7XR3 - chains C and Z of the 11 polymer chains in the assembly; structure by electron microscopy, 3.70 A resolution.

== Chain C ==
Molecule: VP3
Organism: Scylla serrata reovirus SZ-2007
Reference sequence: E9LEU6 (E9LEU6_9REOV); residues 1-854 here = UniProt positions 1-854
Chain sequence (854 residues; numbered 1 to 854; the number before each row is that of its first residue):
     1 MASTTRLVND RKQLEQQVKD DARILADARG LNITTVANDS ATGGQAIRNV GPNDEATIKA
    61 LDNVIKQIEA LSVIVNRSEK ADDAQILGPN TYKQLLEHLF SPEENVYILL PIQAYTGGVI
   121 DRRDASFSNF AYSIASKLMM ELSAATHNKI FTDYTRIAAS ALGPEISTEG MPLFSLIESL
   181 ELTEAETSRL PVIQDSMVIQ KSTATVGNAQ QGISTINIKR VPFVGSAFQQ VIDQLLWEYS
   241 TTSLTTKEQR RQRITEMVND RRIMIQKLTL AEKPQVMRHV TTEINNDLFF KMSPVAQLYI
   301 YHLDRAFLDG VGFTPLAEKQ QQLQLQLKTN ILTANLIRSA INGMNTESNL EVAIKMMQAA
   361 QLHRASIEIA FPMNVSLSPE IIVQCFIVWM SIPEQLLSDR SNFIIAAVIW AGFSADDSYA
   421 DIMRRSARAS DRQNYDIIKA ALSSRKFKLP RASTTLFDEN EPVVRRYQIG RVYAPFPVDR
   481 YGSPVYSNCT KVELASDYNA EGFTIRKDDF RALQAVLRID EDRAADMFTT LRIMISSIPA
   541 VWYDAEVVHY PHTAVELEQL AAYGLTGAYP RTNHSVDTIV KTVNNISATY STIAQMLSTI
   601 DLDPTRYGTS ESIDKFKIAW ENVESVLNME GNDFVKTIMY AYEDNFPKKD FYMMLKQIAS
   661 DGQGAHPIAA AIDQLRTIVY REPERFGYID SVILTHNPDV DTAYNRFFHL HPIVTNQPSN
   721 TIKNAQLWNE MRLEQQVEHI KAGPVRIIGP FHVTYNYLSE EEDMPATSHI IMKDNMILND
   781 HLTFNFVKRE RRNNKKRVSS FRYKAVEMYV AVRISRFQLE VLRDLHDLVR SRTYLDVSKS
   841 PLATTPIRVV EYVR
Disordered / not traced: 1-60

== Chain Z ==
Molecule: VP1
Organism: Scylla serrata reovirus SZ-2007
Reference sequence: G9BD97 (G9BD97_9REOV); residues 1-1425 here = UniProt positions 1-1425
Chain sequence (1425 residues; numbered 1 to 1425; the number before each row is that of its first residue):
     1 MRIMAQRLKE LQREIDKKKK ERIAEAYLSS VEVTNSSPSL SKQDDALTLP KVSPFLDSTP
    61 FTTLHNSLYG QQIHSIDDEL AQICKLEYEL QTQIADEQIT ALKHFLTIRT GSPQEIQYVD
   121 KEWMKSNQHV PSFLGDVKLM FGDTAGKFRS TSKSVDSIHS ITSDVQVTRK KQTRSQIRNS
   181 YRVQKKHKVQ QPLKPNTLYV YKYKGLPRVV LRFVPKVDTT SNSNSSSASD SKKDKDAFSC
   241 DDLSPTWKYI LTEAKRAFPD RSYSDCIHPM TWEEWLEENQ DHVKVLTQYA HQLDYVTLLQ
   301 DFNLYVSGGA SRVRNIDMST LPTSINVLDH FELYGDASMK EYVRSGEWYG LLREIEQEGM
   361 TVNESEKVFA NPDTYVLNVK KYFLRRFQQE IASTGMTPLT DELLNIMFVH WNIIVTAEPK
   421 LQVIKDDLLK YYSRYGVDAT FDYNMKRSEM TVVTRGHLLA HKVLECALRI VETIYTYDIQ
   481 DETFKDILID LGRLIMRDPI YGTTTVRDAT TVMKQLMYTQ GTQFRRIMFK KYDYSNFNEK
   541 LVLKGEQMTN EPPTLLATTH YEEMDKKRID ALIKANQRAG NILSQSSIER CRYTDSLDLV
   601 GDANRYFSAL TTLEAVAGFA SSDLLSGFID SNESIEFTGT AHLRKLLYHS VREQITTLNT
   661 STVPRPSLPK VLLSSAKDTA SASIEPLTFR IYKTTPEYDG ESLNLVESTV EMSTRQKKPN
   721 LMKAAEILRS TVTTNQEMII SGGTRAVQGG KGARAVYPTK QPYHIAGSLL FHKVDTIVNA
   781 NKKYRGVSNK YGQGISNAIP HIGVPEIIAV SSDGMAICLA LDVSAFDVAQ KYTEADIELA
   841 MRDGFLDSEI SMISGETVLE RMNPADLANN LLTNTPPRYK YQTALGDIII LQHDNRSGVP
   901 WTGTQNDLVN VSNHHMAYDE YKKRVAELQR QGKISIDVND KHHIVRVFGD DSTFIMTYDE
   961 PPSAEEVHLM CATFVESYQD TAGTLGFAIN ARKGMIGRYG SEYLKNSAIY GNIKSVNQVK
  1021 FRGSEKSASY HFGVSEKVSM IRDITDLTIT RGCDETRKWK YNLMMLPVDL TTRAGAFRMH
  1081 NLCSIMTGVG KMYLGGTLNN KLIASYHGSS FGWNFDDNLI KTANSIGAIS DSSYDAISTK
  1141 ITNLADFKDS QQRITRDIIT SGRLPQHLNR YGKSNILRHI LASAAMGPLS QIEKNVNAYN
  1201 VVMGILNGKL EAPTVLERLN MGFKYVVMSD LKQDDYSPYS CQGLQYRRML VHWGLNDSRI
  1261 TSFDPKGKLQ HLLAKNSQIL PIHFDIEFVY RLYLQAGTMG FLQVMSYYQL PDTLTHEMLA
  1321 AVVALELQLG NDKYAVDMGV YSSQAGQIRI NDALMDSIIQ HRRGPPLPII DRTLNRLLLH
  1381 TYMLMFGLMG KSIDSTKIDP TLSWRAILES NDQRIAQLSE LLTAV
Disordered / not traced: 1-51, 142-179, 222-237

== How chain C and chain Z interact ==
Pairs across the interface (36):
  Asn63(C) - Arg644(Z)
  Asn63(C) - Ala835(Z)
  Ile65(C) - Leu839(Z)  hydrophobic
  Ile65(C) - Arg842(Z)
  Ile65(C) - Thr873(Z)
  Ile65(C) - Asn874(Z)
  Lys66(C) - Arg842(Z)  hydrogen bond (backbone-side chain)
  Gln67(C) - Asn869(Z)
  Gln67(C) - Asn870(Z)  hydrogen bond
  Ile68(C) - Arg842(Z)
  Ile68(C) - Leu846(Z)  hydrophobic
  Ile68(C) - Ile853(Z)  hydrophobic
  Ile68(C) - Asn869(Z)
  Ala70(C) - Ile853(Z)
  Ala70(C) - Ser854(Z)
  Tyr301(C) - Ile850(Z)
  His302(C) - Met852(Z)
  Arg305(C) - Glu849(Z)  hydrogen bond (side chain-backbone)
  Arg305(C) - Ile850(Z)  hydrogen bond (side chain-backbone)
  Arg305(C) - Ser851(Z)  hydrogen bond (side chain-backbone)
  Arg305(C) - Met852(Z)
  Ala306(C) - Met852(Z)  hydrophobic
  Ala317(C) - Arg1153(Z)
  Glu318(C) - Arg1153(Z)
  Gln321(C) - Gln1309(Z)
  Leu332(C) - Asp1312(Z)
  Leu332(C) - Arg1414(Z)
  Asn345(C) - Thr662(Z)
  Asn345(C) - Pro664(Z)
  Glu347(C) - Pro664(Z)
  Glu347(C) - Arg665(Z)  hydrogen bond (side chain-backbone)
  Leu350(C) - Ile850(Z)  hydrophobic
  Leu350(C) - Ser851(Z)
  Glu351(C) - Ile850(Z)
  Ile354(C) - Ile850(Z)  hydrophobic
  Glu558(C) - Thr662(Z)
Interface residues without a listed pair, chain C (26 interface residues in all): Leu61, Leu71, Asp309, Gln320, Glu556, Gln559
Interface residues without a listed pair, chain Z (27 interface residues in all): Phe637, Pro666, Gly855, Asn863, Ile1279
Interface features reported in the paper:
  - interface residues, chain C: Leu61(C)

== In short ==
The interface between chain C and chain Z involves 26 residues on one side and 27 on the other; the contacts
include 6 hydrogen bonds. Among the polar pairs are Lys66(C)-Arg842(Z), Gln67(C)-Asn870(Z) and
Arg305(C)-Glu849(Z). The paper reports the interface residue Leu61(C).
Chain C is VP3 and chain Z is VP1, both from Scylla serrata reovirus SZ-2007; the structure, 3.4 Angstrom
cryoEM D5 reconstruction of mud crab reovirus, was determined by electron microscopy, deposited together with
7XR2.
